8Y98 - chains A and B of the 4 polymer chains in the assembly; structure by X-ray diffraction, 2.31 A resolution.

[Chain A (and B)]
Protein: DegT/DnrJ/EryC1/StrS family aminotransferase
Source organism: Serratia sp. ATCC 39006
Notes: chain B of this document is another copy of the same molecule, construct and numbering; everything in this record applies to it too
UniProtKB: A0A2I5TIB4 (A0A2I5TIB4_SERS3); residues 1-437 here = UniProt positions 1-437
Sequence (443 residues; each row starts with the number of its first residue):
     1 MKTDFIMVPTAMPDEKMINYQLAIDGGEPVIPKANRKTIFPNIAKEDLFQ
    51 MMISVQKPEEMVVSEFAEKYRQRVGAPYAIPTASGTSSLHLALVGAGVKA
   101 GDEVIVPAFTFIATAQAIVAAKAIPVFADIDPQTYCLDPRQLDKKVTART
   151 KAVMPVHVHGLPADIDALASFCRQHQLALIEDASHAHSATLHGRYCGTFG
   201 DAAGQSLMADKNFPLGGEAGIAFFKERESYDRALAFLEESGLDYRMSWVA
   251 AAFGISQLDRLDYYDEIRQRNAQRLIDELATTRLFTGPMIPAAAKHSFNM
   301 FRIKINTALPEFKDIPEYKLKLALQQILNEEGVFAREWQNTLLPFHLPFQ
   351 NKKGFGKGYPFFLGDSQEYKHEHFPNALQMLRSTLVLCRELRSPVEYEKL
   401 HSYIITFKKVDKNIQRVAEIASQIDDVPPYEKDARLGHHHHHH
Not modelled in the structure: 429-443
Construct notes: expression tag (438-443)
Residues lining bound ligands: PGU (N-({3-hydroxy-2-methyl-5-[(phosphonooxy)methyl]pyridin-4-yl}methyl)-L-glutamic acid): Ser84, Gly85, Thr86, Leu89, Thr110, Phe111, Ala113, Thr114, Val156, Asp182, Ser184, His185, Ser206, Met208, Asp210, Lys211, Glu218, Ala219, Asn299, Met300, Trp338, Arg392

[Chain A / chain B interface]
Contacting residue pairs (43; chain A residue first):
  Met1(A) with Glu46(B); Phe49(B), hydrophobic; Gln50(B)
  Thr3(A) with Glu46(B), hydrogen bond
  Asp4(A) with Lys45(B), salt bridge
  Phe5(A) with Glu46(B); Arg260(B); Tyr263(B), hydrophobic
  Ile6(A) with Tyr263(B)
  Met7(A) with Asp259(B); Tyr263(B)
  Pro9(A) with Tyr263(B), hydrophobic; Glu266(B); Arg270(B)
  Thr10(A) with Arg270(B)
  Ala11(A) with Arg270(B)
  Met12(A) with Tyr397(B), hydrophobic
  Ile43(A) with Lys45(B)
  Lys45(A) with Asp4(B), salt bridge; Ile43(B); Leu48(B)
  Glu46(A) with Met1(B); Thr3(B), hydrogen bond; Phe5(B)
  Leu48(A) with Lys45(B)
  Phe49(A) with Met1(B), hydrophobic
  Gln50(A) with Met1(B)
  Met52(A) with Met52(B), hydrophobic
  Asp259(A) with Met7(B)
  Arg260(A) with Phe5(B)
  Tyr263(A) with Phe5(B), hydrophobic; Ile6(B); Met7(B); Pro9(B), hydrophobic
  Tyr264(A) with Phe5(B)
  Glu266(A) with Pro9(B)
  Ile267(A) with Pro9(B), hydrophobic
  Arg270(A) with Pro9(B); Thr10(B); Ala11(B)
  Tyr397(A) with Tyr397(B), hydrophobic; Glu398(B)
  Glu398(A) with Tyr397(B)
Other interface residues (no listed pair), chain A (29 interface residues in all): Val8, Ala44, Ile53
Other interface residues (no listed pair), chain B (29 interface residues in all): Val8, Ala44, Ile53, Asp262, Tyr264, Ile267

[Overview]
Chain A and chain B each contribute 29 residues to their interface, with 2 hydrogen bonds and 2 salt bridges.
Among the polar pairs are Asp4(A)-Lys45(B) and Thr3(A)-Glu46(B). Chain A binds compound PGU.
Both chains are DegT/DnrJ/EryC1/StrS family aminotransferase (Serratia sp. ATCC 39006). Entry 8Y98 (Crystal
structure of a heterooligomeric aminotransferase from Serratia sp. ATCC 39006, PPE-bound form) was determined
by X-ray diffraction (same publication as 8Y96 and 8Y97).
